PDB entry 1OQ4 | X-ray diffraction, 2.40 A resolution | chains A and B

Chain A (and B):
Protein: Acyl-[acyl-carrier protein] desaturase
Organism: Ricinus communis
Notes: EC 1.14.19.2; chain B of this document is another copy of the same molecule, construct and numbering; everything in this record applies to it too
UniProtKB: P22337 (STAD_RICCO); residues 1-363 here correspond to UniProt positions 34-396 (UniProt number = residue number + 33)
Amino-acid sequence (363 residues; row label = number of the first residue in the row):
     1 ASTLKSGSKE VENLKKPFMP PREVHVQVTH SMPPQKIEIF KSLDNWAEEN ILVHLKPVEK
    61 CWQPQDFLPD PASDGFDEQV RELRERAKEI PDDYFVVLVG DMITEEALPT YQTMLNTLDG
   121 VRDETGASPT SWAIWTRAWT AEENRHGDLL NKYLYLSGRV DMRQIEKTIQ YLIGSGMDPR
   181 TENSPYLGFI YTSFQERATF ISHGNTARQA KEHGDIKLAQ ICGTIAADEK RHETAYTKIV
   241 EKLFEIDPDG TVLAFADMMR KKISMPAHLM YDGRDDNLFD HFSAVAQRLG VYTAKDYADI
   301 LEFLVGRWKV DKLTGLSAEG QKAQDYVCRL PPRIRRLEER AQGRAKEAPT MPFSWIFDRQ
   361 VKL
Not modelled in the structure: 1-17
Metal / ion sites: Fe ion site 1: Glu105, Glu143, His146, Glu229 (together with azide ion); Fe ion site 2: Glu143, Glu196, Glu229, His232 (together with azide ion)
Swiss-Prot annotation at these positions:
  - binding site (Fe cation): Glu105, Glu143, His146, Glu196, Glu229, His232
Reported in the primary citation:
  - Fe ion coordination: Glu143, His146, Glu196, Glu229, His232

Chain A / chain B interface:
Residue-residue contacts (127):
  Phe18(A) with Glu59(B)
  Gln27(A) with Thr125(B), hydrogen bond; Ala127(B), hydrogen bond (side chain-backbone); Ser128(B)
  Thr29(A) with Thr125(B)
  His30(A) with Glu124(B), salt bridge
  Val58(A) with Lys167(B); Tyr171(B), hydrophobic
  Glu59(A) with Phe18(B); Lys167(B), salt bridge; Tyr171(B), hydrogen bond; Gly273(B)
  Cys61(A) with Arg163(B), hydrogen bond (backbone-side chain); Gln170(B), hydrogen bond
  Gln63(A) with Arg163(B); Glu166(B); Lys167(B); Gln170(B), hydrogen bond
  Pro64(A) with Glu166(B)
  Gln65(A) with Tyr155(B); Met162(B); Arg163(B); Glu166(B), hydrogen bond (backbone-side chain)
  Asp66(A) with Arg163(B), salt bridge
  Leu68(A) with Tyr155(B)
  Pro69(A) with Tyr155(B), hydrogen bond (backbone-side chain)
  Pro71(A) with Arg84(B), hydrogen bond (backbone-side chain); Tyr155(B); Gly158(B)
  Ala72(A) with Gly158(B); Phe357(B), hydrophobic
  Phe76(A) with Arg84(B); Tyr155(B)
  Arg84(A) with Pro71(B), hydrogen bond (side chain-backbone); Phe76(B)
  Glu106(A) with Asp148(B)
  Pro109(A) with Gln112(B); Thr140(B)
  Thr110(A) with Gln112(B)
  Gln112(A) with Pro109(B); Thr110(B), hydrogen bond (side chain-backbone); Thr113(B), hydrogen bond
  Thr113(A) with Gln112(B), hydrogen bond; Asn116(B), hydrogen bond
  Asn116(A) with Thr113(B), hydrogen bond
  Thr117(A) with Glu124(B)
  Glu124(A) with His30(B), salt bridge; Thr117(B); Asn183(B), hydrogen bond (backbone-side chain)
  Thr125(A) with Gln27(B), hydrogen bond; Thr29(B); Met177(B); Asp178(B); Pro179(B)
  Gly126(A) with Gly176(B); Met177(B), hydrogen bond (backbone-backbone)
  Ala127(A) with Gln27(B), hydrogen bond (backbone-side chain); Ser175(B); Met177(B); Asp178(B)
  Ser128(A) with Gln27(B)
  Arg137(A) with Ile173(B); Gly174(B), hydrogen bond (side chain-backbone); Ser175(B), hydrogen bond (side chain-backbone); Gly176(B)
  Thr140(A) with Pro109(B); Ile173(B)
  Ala141(A) with Gln170(B); Ile173(B); Gly174(B)
  Glu142(A) with Gln170(B)
  Asn144(A) with Ile169(B); Ile173(B)
  Arg145(A) with Gln170(B), hydrogen bond
  Asp148(A) with Glu106(B); Asn151(B), hydrogen bond
  Asn151(A) with Asp148(B); Lys152(B), hydrogen bond
  Lys152(A) with Asn151(B), hydrogen bond; Tyr155(B)
  Tyr155(A) with Gln65(B); Leu68(B); Pro69(B), hydrogen bond (side chain-backbone); Pro71(B); Phe76(B); Lys152(B); Leu156(B)
  Leu156(A) with Tyr155(B)
  Gly158(A) with Pro71(B); Ala72(B)
  Met162(A) with Gln65(B)
  Arg163(A) with Cys61(B), hydrogen bond (side chain-backbone); Gln65(B); Asp66(B), salt bridge
  Glu166(A) with Gln63(B); Pro64(B); Gln65(B), hydrogen bond (side chain-backbone)
  Lys167(A) with Val58(B); Glu59(B), salt bridge; Gln63(B)
  Ile169(A) with Asn144(B)
  Gln170(A) with Val58(B); Cys61(B), hydrogen bond; Gln63(B), hydrogen bond; Ala141(B); Glu142(B); Arg145(B)
  Tyr171(A) with Val58(B), hydrophobic; Glu59(B), hydrogen bond
  Ile173(A) with Arg137(B); Thr140(B); Ala141(B); Asn144(B)
  Gly174(A) with Arg137(B), hydrogen bond (backbone-side chain); Ala141(B)
  Ser175(A) with Ala127(B); Arg137(B)
  Gly176(A) with Gly126(B); Arg137(B)
  Met177(A) with Thr125(B); Gly126(B), hydrogen bond (backbone-backbone); Ala127(B)
  Asp178(A) with Ala127(B)
  Pro179(A) with Thr125(B)
  Asn183(A) with Glu124(B), hydrogen bond (side chain-backbone)
  Gly273(A) with Glu59(B)
  Phe357(A) with Ala72(B), hydrophobic
Other interface residues (no listed pair), chain A (66 interface residues in all): Glu23, Trp62, Asp77, Val80, Leu108, Asp123, Pro129, Ala138
Other interface residues (no listed pair), chain B (67 interface residues in all): Glu23, Trp62, Asp77, Val80, Leu108, Asp123, Pro129, Ala138, Asp272

Overview:
Chain A and chain B form an interface of 66 and 67 residues respectively; the contacts include 34 hydrogen
bonds and 6 salt bridges. Polar contacts include His30(A)-Glu124(B), Glu59(A)-Lys167(B) and
Asp66(A)-Arg163(B). Curated annotation (UniProt) lists 6 Fe cation-binding residues on chain A. The paper
reports Fe ion coordination by Glu143(A), His146(A) and Glu196(A) among others.
Both chains are Acyl-[acyl-carrier protein] desaturase (Ricinus communis). Entry 1OQ4 (The Crystal Structure
of the Complex between Stearoyl Acyl Carrier Protein Desaturase from Ricinus Communis (Castor ...) was
determined by X-ray diffraction (same publication as 1OQ7, 1OQ9 and 1OQB).
